5JQU - chains B and C of the 8 polymer chains in the assembly; structure by X-ray diffraction, 2.16 A resolution.

== Chain B (and C) ==
Molecule: Bifunctional cytochrome P450/NADPH--P450 reductase
Source organism: Bacillus megaterium (strain ATCC 14581 / DSM 32 / JCM 2506 / NBRC 15308 / NCIMB 9376 / NCTC 10342 / VKM B-512)
Notes: EC 1.14.14.1, 1.6.2.4; fragment: heme domain, residues 2-456; chain C of this document is another copy of the same molecule, construct and numbering; everything in this record applies to it too
UniProtKB: P14779 (CPXB_BACMB); residues 1-463 here correspond to UniProt positions 2-464 (UniProt number = residue number + 1)
Sequence (471 residues; numbered 1 to 471; the number before each row is that of its first residue):
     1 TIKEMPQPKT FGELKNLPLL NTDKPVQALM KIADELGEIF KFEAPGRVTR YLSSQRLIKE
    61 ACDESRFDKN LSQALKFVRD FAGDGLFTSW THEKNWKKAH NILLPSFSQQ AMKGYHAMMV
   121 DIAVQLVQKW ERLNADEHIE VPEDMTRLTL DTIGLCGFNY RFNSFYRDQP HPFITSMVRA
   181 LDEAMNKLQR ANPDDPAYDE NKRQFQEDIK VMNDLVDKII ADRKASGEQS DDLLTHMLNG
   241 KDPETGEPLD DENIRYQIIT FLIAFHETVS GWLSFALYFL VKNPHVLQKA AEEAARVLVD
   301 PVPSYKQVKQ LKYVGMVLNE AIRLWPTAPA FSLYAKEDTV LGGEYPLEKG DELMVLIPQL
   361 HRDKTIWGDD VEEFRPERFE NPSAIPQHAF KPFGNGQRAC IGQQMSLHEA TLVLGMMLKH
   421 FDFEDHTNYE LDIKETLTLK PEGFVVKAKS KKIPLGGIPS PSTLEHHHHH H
Unresolved in the structure: 1-2, 456-471 (chain C: 227-228, 456-471)
Construct notes: engineered mutation Phe-265 (Gly266 in P14779), Val-269 (Thr270 in P14779), Trp-272 (Leu273 in P14779), Ile-322 (Leu323 in P14779), Met-405 (Phe406 in P14779), Ser-406 (Ala407 in P14779); expression tag (464-471)
Ion coordination: fe(III) deuteroporphyrin ix Fe near Cys-400 (its only coordinating residue here)
Residues lining bound ligands: fe(III) deuteroporphyrin ix (FDE): Lys-69, Leu-75, Leu-86, Phe-87, Trp-96, His-100, Thr-260, Phe-261, Ala-264, Phe-265, Thr-268, Val-269, Trp-272, Thr-327, Ala-328, Phe-331, Ile-357, Pro-392, Phe-393, Gly-394, Arg-398, Ala-399, Cys-400, Ile-401, Gly-402, Ser-406

== How chain B and chain C interact ==
Pairs across the interface - 27 pairs, chain B then chain C:
  Gln-125(B) with Arg-132(C), hydrogen bond
  Gln-128(B) with Tyr-166(C)
  Lys-129(B) with Tyr-166(C)
  Arg-132(B) with Gln-125(C); Arg-161(C); Asn-163(C), hydrogen bond (backbone-side chain); Tyr-166(C), hydrogen bond
  Leu-133(B) with Asn-163(C)
  Asn-134(B) with Tyr-160(C); Arg-161(C), hydrogen bond (side chain-backbone)
  Tyr-160(B) with Asn-134(C)
  Arg-161(B) with Arg-132(C); Asn-134(C), hydrogen bond (backbone-side chain)
  Asn-163(B) with Arg-132(C), hydrogen bond (side chain-backbone)
  Phe-165(B) with Tyr-166(C)
  Tyr-166(B) with Gln-128(C); Lys-129(C); Arg-132(C), hydrogen bond; Phe-165(C); Tyr-166(C); Arg-167(C)
  Arg-167(B) with Tyr-166(C); Asp-168(C)
  Asp-168(B) with Tyr-166(C); Arg-167(C), salt bridge; Asp-168(C)
  Gln-169(B) with Asp-168(C)
Also at the interface, not in a pair above, chain B (17 interface residues in all): Asp-121, Ala-135, Asp-136
Also at the interface, not in a pair above, chain C (15 interface residues in all): Asp-121, Asn-159, Asp-222

== Summary ==
The interface between chain B and chain C involves 17 residues on one side and 15 on the other, with 7
hydrogen bonds and 1 salt bridge. Polar pairs include Asp-168(B)/Arg-167(C), Gln-125(B)/Arg-132(C) and
Arg-132(B)/Asn-163(C). Chain B binds fe(III) deuteroporphyrin ix.
Both chains are Bifunctional cytochrome P450/NADPH--P450 reductase (Bacillus megaterium (strain ATCC 14581 /
DSM 32 / JCM 2506 / NBRC 15308 / NCIMB 9376 / NCTC 10342 / VKM B-512)). Entry 5JQU (Crystal structure of
Cytochrome P450 BM3 heme domain G265F/T269V/L272W/L322I/F405M/A406S (WIVS-FM) variant with iron(III)
deuteroporphyrin IX bound) was determined by X-ray diffraction together with 5JQV from the same study.
